PDB entry 7UF6 | X-ray diffraction, 2.00 A resolution | chains A and D of the 4 polymer chains in the assembly

[Chain A]
Name: Hemoglobin subunit alpha
Source organism: Homo sapiens
UniProtKB: P69905 (HBA_HUMAN); residues 0-141 here correspond to UniProt positions 1-142 (UniProt number = residue number + 1)
Chain sequence (142 residues; numbered 0 to 141; the number before each row is that of its first residue; numbering starts at 0):
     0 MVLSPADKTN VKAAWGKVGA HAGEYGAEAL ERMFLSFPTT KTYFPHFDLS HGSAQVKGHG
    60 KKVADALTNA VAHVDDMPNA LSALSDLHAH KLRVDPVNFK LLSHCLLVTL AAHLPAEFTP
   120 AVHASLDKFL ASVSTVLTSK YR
Not modelled in the structure: 0
Glycans and other covalent adducts: (2S)-2-(5-methylfuran-2-yl)oxane (N1X) linked to Val-1
Metal / ion sites: heme Fe near His-87 (its only coordinating residue here)
Residues lining bound ligands:
  - carbon monoxide (CMO): Leu-29, Phe-43, His-58, Val-62, His-87
  - heme (HEM): Met-32, Thr-39, Tyr-42, Phe-43, His-45, Phe-46, His-58, Lys-61, Val-62, Ala-65, Leu-66, Leu-83, Leu-86, His-87, Leu-91, Val-93, Asn-97, Phe-98, Leu-101, Leu-105, Val-132, Leu-136
  - (2S)-2-(5-methylfuran-2-yl)oxane (N1X): Leu-2, Met-76, Pro-77, Lys-127, Ser-131, Thr-134, Val-135
Swiss-Prot annotation at these positions:
  - binding site (O2): His-58
  - binding site (heme b): His-87
  - site: Thr-8, Asn-9 (Microbial infection: Cleavage), Lys-11 (Not glycated), Ala-13, Trp-14 (Microbial infection: Cleavage), Tyr-24, Gly-25 (Microbial infection: Cleavage), Leu-29, Glu-30 (Microbial infection: Cleavage), His-45, Phe-46 (Microbial infection: Cleavage), Asp-47, Leu-48 (Microbial infection: Cleavage), Ser-52, Ala-53 (Microbial infection: Cleavage), Val-55, Lys-56 (Microbial infection: Cleavage), Lys-56 (Not glycated), Gly-59, Lys-60 (Microbial infection: Cleavage), Lys-60 (Not glycated), Lys-90 (Not glycated), Leu-91, Arg-92 (Microbial infection: Cleavage), Lys-99 (Not glycated), Leu-106, Val-107 (Microbial infection: Cleavage), Thr-108, Leu-109 (Microbial infection: Cleavage), Val-121, His-122 (Microbial infection: Cleavage), Ser-133, Thr-134 (Microbial infection: Cleavage)
  - modified residue: Ser-3 (Phosphoserine), Lys-7 (N6-succinyllysine), Thr-8 (Phosphothreonine), Lys-11 (N6-succinyllysine), Lys-16 (N6-acetyllysine), Tyr-24 (Phosphotyrosine), Ser-35 (Phosphoserine), Lys-40 (N6-succinyllysine), Ser-49 (Phosphoserine), Ser-102 (Phosphoserine), Thr-108 (Phosphothreonine), Ser-124 (Phosphoserine), Ser-131 (Phosphoserine), Thr-134 (Phosphothreonine), Thr-137 (Phosphothreonine), Ser-138 (Phosphoserine)
  - glycosylation (N-linked (Glc) (glycation) lysine): Lys-7, Lys-16, Lys-40, Lys-61

[Chain D]
Name: Hemoglobin subunit beta
Source organism: Homo sapiens
UniProtKB: P68871 (HBB_HUMAN); residues 0-146 here correspond to UniProt positions 1-147 (UniProt number = residue number + 1)
Chain sequence (147 residues; each row starts with the number of its first residue; numbering starts at 0):
     0 MVHLTPEEKS AVTALWGKVN VDEVGGEALG RLLVVYPWTQ RFFESFGDLS TPDAVMGNPK
    60 VKAHGKKVLG AFSDGLAHLD NLKGTFATLS ELHCDKLHVD PENFRLLGNV LVCVLAHHFG
   120 KEFTPPVQAA YQKVVAGVAN ALAHKYH
Not modelled in the structure: 0
Metal / ion sites: heme Fe near His-92 (its only coordinating residue here)
Residues lining bound ligands:
  - carbon monoxide (CMO): Leu-28, Phe-42, His-63, Val-67, His-92
  - heme (HEM): Leu-31, Thr-38, Phe-41, Phe-42, Phe-45, His-63, Lys-66, Val-67, Ala-70, Phe-71, Phe-85, Leu-88, Leu-91, His-92, Leu-96, Val-98, Asn-102, Phe-103, Leu-106, Val-137, Leu-141
Swiss-Prot annotation at these positions:
  - binding site ((2R)-2,3-bisphosphoglycerate): Val-1, His-2, Lys-82, His-143
  - binding site (heme b): His-63, His-92
  - site: Glu-7, Lys-8 (Microbial infection: Cleavage), Gly-25, Glu-26 (Microbial infection: Cleavage), Gly-29, Arg-30 (Microbial infection: Cleavage), Tyr-35, Pro-36 (Microbial infection: Cleavage), Trp-37, Thr-38 (Microbial infection: Cleavage), Phe-45, Gly-46 (Microbial infection: Cleavage), Asp-52, Ala-53 (Microbial infection: Cleavage), Gly-56, Asn-57 (Microbial infection: Cleavage), Lys-59 (Not glycated), Phe-71, Ser-72 (Microbial infection: Cleavage), Gly-74, Leu-75 (Microbial infection: Cleavage), Lys-82 (Not glycated), Thr-84, Phe-85 (Microbial infection: Cleavage), His-92, Cys-93 (Microbial infection: Cleavage), Lys-95 (Not glycated), Arg-104, Leu-105 (Microbial infection: Cleavage), Leu-110, Val-111 (Microbial infection: Cleavage), Gly-119, Lys-120 (Microbial infection: Cleavage), Phe-122, Thr-123 (Microbial infection: Cleavage), Ala-128, Ala-129 (Microbial infection: Cleavage) and 2 more in UniProt
  - modified residue: Val-1 (N-acetylvaline), Ser-9 (Phosphoserine), Thr-12 (Phosphothreonine), Ser-44 (Phosphoserine), Thr-50 (Phosphothreonine), Lys-59 (N6-acetyllysine), Lys-82 (N6-acetyllysine), Thr-87 (Phosphothreonine), Cys-93 (S-nitrosocysteine), Lys-144 (N6-acetyllysine)
  - glycosylation: Val-1 (N-linked (Glc) (glycation) valine), Lys-8 (N-linked (Glc) (glycation) lysine), Lys-17 (N-linked (Glc) (glycation) lysine), Lys-66 (N-linked (Glc) (glycation) lysine), Lys-120 (N-linked (Glc) (glycation) lysine), Lys-144 (N-linked (Glc) (glycation) lysine)

[Chain A / chain D interface]
Residue-residue contacts (14):
  Thr-41(A) / Arg-40(D)  hydrogen bond (backbone-side chain)
  Tyr-42(A) / Arg-40(D)
  Leu-91(A) / Arg-40(D)
  Arg-92(A) / Pro-36(D)
  Arg-92(A) / Trp-37(D)
  Arg-92(A) / Gln-39(D)  hydrogen bond
  Arg-92(A) / Arg-40(D)
  Arg-92(A) / Glu-43(D)  salt bridge
  Val-93(A) / Trp-37(D)
  Asp-94(A) / Trp-37(D)
  Asp-94(A) / Asn-102(D)  hydrogen bond
  Pro-95(A) / Trp-37(D)
  Val-96(A) / Asp-99(D)
  Lys-139(A) / Pro-36(D)
Other interface residues (no listed pair), chain A (10 interface residues in all): Thr-38
Other interface residues (no listed pair), chain D (8 interface residues in all): His-97

[In short]
10 residues of chain A face 8 of chain D across their interface, with 3 hydrogen bonds and 1 salt bridge.
Polar contacts include Arg-92(A)/Glu-43(D), Thr-41(A)/Arg-40(D) and Arg-92(A)/Gln-39(D). Chain A binds heme
and carbon monoxide. Ligands of chain D: heme and carbon monoxide.
Chain A is Hemoglobin subunit alpha and chain D is Hemoglobin subunit beta, both from Homo sapiens; the
structure, Crystal structure of liganded Hb with the 5-HMF analog, MMA509, was determined by X-ray
diffraction.
